Entry 6GYZ (X-ray diffraction, 3.00 A resolution); this record covers chains A and B.

Chain A (and B):
Name: Phosphoglucosamine mutase
From: Staphylococcus aureus
Notes: EC 5.4.2.10; chain B of this document is another copy of the same molecule, construct and numbering; everything in this record applies to it too
Reference sequence: A0A0D6H967 (A0A0D6H967_STAAU); residues 1-451 here = UniProt positions 1-451
Sequence (455 residues; row label = number of the first residue in the row):
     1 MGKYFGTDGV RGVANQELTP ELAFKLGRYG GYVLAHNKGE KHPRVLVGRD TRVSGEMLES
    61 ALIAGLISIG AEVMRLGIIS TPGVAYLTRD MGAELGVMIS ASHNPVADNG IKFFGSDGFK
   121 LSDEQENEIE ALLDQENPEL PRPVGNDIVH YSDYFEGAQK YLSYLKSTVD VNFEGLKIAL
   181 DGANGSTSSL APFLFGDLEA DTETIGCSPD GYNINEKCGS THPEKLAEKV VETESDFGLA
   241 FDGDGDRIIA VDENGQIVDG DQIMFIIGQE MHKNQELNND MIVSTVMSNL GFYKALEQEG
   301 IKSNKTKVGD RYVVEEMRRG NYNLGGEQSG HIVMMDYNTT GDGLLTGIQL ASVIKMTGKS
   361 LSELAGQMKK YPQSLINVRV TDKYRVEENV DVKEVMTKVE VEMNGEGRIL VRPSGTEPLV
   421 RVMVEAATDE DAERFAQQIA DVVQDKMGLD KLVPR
Disordered / not traced: 1-2, 41-42, 452-455 (chain B: 1-2, 41-42, 451-455)
Differences from the reference sequence: expression tag (452-455)

Chain A / chain B interface:
Residue-residue contacts (51):
  Ala14(A) - Val144(B)
  Asn15(A) - Ser68(B)  hydrogen bond (side chain-backbone)
  Asn15(A) - Arg142(B)  hydrogen bond
  Asn15(A) - Pro143(B)  hydrogen bond (side chain-backbone)
  Thr19(A) - Arg142(B)
  Pro20(A) - Phe24(B)  hydrophobic
  Pro20(A) - Ser68(B)
  Pro20(A) - Arg142(B)
  Glu21(A) - Phe24(B)
  Glu21(A) - Arg142(B)  salt bridge
  Phe24(A) - Pro20(B)  hydrophobic
  Phe24(A) - Glu21(B)
  Val53(A) - Ile148(B)  hydrophobic
  Val53(A) - Val149(B)
  Val53(A) - His150(B)
  Glu56(A) - His150(B)  salt bridge
  Glu56(A) - Tyr151(B)  hydrogen bond (side chain-backbone)
  Met57(A) - Ala64(B)
  Met57(A) - Ile67(B)  hydrophobic
  Met57(A) - Ser68(B)
  Ser60(A) - Ser60(B)
  Ala64(A) - Met57(B)
  Ile67(A) - Met57(B)  hydrophobic
  Ser68(A) - Asn15(B)  hydrogen bond (backbone-side chain)
  Ser68(A) - Pro20(B)
  Ser68(A) - Met57(B)
  Arg142(A) - Asn15(B)
  Arg142(A) - Thr19(B)
  Arg142(A) - Pro20(B)
  Arg142(A) - Glu21(B)  salt bridge
  Pro143(A) - Asn15(B)  hydrogen bond (backbone-side chain)
  Val144(A) - Ala14(B)
  Val144(A) - Gln16(B)
  Asn146(A) - Tyr212(B)
  Ile148(A) - Val53(B)  hydrophobic
  Ile148(A) - Met57(B)  hydrophobic
  Ile148(A) - Tyr212(B)  hydrogen bond (backbone-side chain)
  Val149(A) - Val53(B)
  Val149(A) - Tyr212(B)
  His150(A) - Val53(B)
  His150(A) - Glu56(B)
  His150(A) - Asp210(B)
  His150(A) - Gly211(B)
  His150(A) - Tyr212(B)
  Tyr151(A) - Glu56(B)  hydrogen bond (backbone-side chain)
  Asp210(A) - His150(B)  hydrogen bond (backbone-side chain)
  Gly211(A) - His150(B)
  Tyr212(A) - Gly145(B)
  Tyr212(A) - Asn146(B)
  Tyr212(A) - Ile148(B)  hydrogen bond (side chain-backbone)
  Tyr212(A) - Val149(B)
Other interface residues (no listed pair), chain A (30 interface residues in all): Gln16, Ser54, Ala61, Arg75, Ala107, Gly145
Other interface residues (no listed pair), chain B (31 interface residues in all): Val13, Ser54, Ala61, Arg75, Ala107

In short:
Chain A and chain B form an interface of 30 and 31 residues respectively; the contacts include 10 hydrogen
bonds and 3 salt bridges. Among the polar pairs are Glu21(A)-Arg142(B), Glu56(A)-His150(B) and
Asn15(A)-Ser68(B).
Chain A and chain B are both Phosphoglucosamine mutase (Staphylococcus aureus); the structure, Crystal
structure of GlmM from Staphylococcus aureus, was determined by X-ray diffraction, deposited together with
6GYW, 6GYX and 6GYY.
